4ATU - chains A and E of the 9 polymer chains in the assembly; structure by electron microscopy, 8.30 A resolution (very low resolution: no residue pairs are listed; an interface is given only as per-side residue counts).

[Chain A (and E)]
Molecule: Tubulin beta-2B chain
Organism: Bos taurus
Notes: EC 3.6.5.6; chain E of this document is another copy of the same molecule, construct and numbering; everything in this record applies to it too
Reference sequence: Q6B856 (TBB2B_BOVIN); the author numbering skips numbers that UniProt does not, so the offset changes along the chain: 1-44 = UniProt 1-44; 47-360 = UniProt 45-358; 369-455 = UniProt 359-445
Sequence (445 residues; each row starts with the number of its first residue; note: 10 numbers in that range are skipped by the numbering (no residue carries them; nothing is unmodelled there)):
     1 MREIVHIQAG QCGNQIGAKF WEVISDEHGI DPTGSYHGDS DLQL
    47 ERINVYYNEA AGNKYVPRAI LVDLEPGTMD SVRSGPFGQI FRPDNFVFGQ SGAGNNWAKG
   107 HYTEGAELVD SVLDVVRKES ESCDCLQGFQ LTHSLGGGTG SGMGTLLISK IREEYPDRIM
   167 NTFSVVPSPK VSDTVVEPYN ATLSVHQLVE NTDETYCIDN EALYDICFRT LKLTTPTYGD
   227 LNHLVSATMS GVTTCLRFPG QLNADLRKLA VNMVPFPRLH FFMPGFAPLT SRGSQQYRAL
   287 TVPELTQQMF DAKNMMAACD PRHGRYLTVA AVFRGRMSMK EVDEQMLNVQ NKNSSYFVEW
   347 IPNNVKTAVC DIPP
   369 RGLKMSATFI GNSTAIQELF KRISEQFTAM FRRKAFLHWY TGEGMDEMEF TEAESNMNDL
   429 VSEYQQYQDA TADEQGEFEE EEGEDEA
Not modelled in the structure: 1, 438-455
Differences from the reference sequence: conflict Ala57 (Thr55 in Q6B856), Val172 (Met170 in Q6B856), Ala298 (Ser296 in Q6B856), Val318 (Ile316 in Q6B856)
Residues lining bound ligands: GDP (guanosine-5'-diphosphate): Gly10, Gln11, Cys12, Gln15, Ile16, Ala99, Asn101, Ser140, Gly142, Gly143, Gly144, Thr145, Gly146, Val171, Asp179, Thr180, Glu183, Asn206, Tyr224, Leu227, Asn228
UniProt features mapped onto this chain:
  - motif: Met1 to Ile4 (MREI motif)
  - binding site (GTP): Gln11, Glu71, Ser140, Gly144, Thr145, Gly146, Asn206, Asn228
  - binding site (Mg(2+)): Glu71
  - modified residue: Ser40 (Phosphoserine), Lys60 (N6-acetyllysine), Ser174 (Phosphoserine), Thr287 (Phosphothreonine), Thr292 (Phosphothreonine), Arg320 (Omega-N-methylarginine), Glu448 (5-glutamyl polyglutamate)
  - cross-link (Glycyl lysine isopeptide (Lys-Gly)): Lys60 (interchain with G-Cter in ubiquitin), Lys326 (interchain with G-Cter in ubiquitin)

[Interface between chain A and chain E]
At this resolution (8 A) residue pairs are not listed: 6 residues of chain A and 4 of chain E lie at the interface.

[Summary]
6 residues of chain A face 4 of chain E across their interface. Bound to chain A: GDP. UniProt lists 8
GTP-binding residues and Mg2+-binding residue Glu71(A) on chain A.
Chain A and chain E are both Tubulin beta-2B chain (Bos taurus); the structure, Human doublecortin N-DC repeat
plus linker, and tubulin (2XRP) docked into an 8A cryo-EM map of ..., was determined by electron microscopy
(same publication as 4ATX).
